PDB entry 8AB9 | electron microscopy, 3.30 A resolution | chains N and R of the 20 polymer chains in the assembly

Chain N:
Name: Cytochrome b
Organism: Yarrowia lipolytica
UniProtKB: Q9B6D0 (CYB_YARLI); residue numbers follow UniProt; this construct covers 1-385
Amino-acid sequence (385 residues; numbered 1 to 385; the number before each row is that of its first residue):
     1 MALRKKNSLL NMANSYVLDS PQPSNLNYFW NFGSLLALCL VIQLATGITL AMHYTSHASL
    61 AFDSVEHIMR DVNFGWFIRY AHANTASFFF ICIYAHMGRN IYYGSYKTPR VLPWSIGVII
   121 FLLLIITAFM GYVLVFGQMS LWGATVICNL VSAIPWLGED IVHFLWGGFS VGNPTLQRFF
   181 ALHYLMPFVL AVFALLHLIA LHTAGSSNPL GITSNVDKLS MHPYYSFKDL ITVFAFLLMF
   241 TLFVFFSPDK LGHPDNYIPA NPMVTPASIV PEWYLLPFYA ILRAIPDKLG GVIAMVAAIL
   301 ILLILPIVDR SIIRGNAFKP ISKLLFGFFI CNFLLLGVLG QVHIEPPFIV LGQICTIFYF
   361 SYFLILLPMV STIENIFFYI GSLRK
Disordered / not traced: 384-385
Curated features (UniProtKB/Swiss-Prot):
  - binding site (heme b): His82, His96, His183, His197
  - binding site (a ubiquinone): His202
Bound ions: heme Fe site 1: His82, His183; heme Fe site 2: His96, His197
Ligand contacts:
  - heme (HEM), molecule 1: Trp30, Gly33, Ser34, Leu36, Ala37, Phe89, Ile93, His96, Met97, Arg99, Asn100, Ser105, Arg110, Pro113, Trp114, Gly117, Val118, Ile120, Phe121, Ala194, His197, Leu198, Leu201, Ser206, Ser207
  - heme (HEM), molecule 2: Leu40, Gln43, Leu44, Gly47, Ile48, Leu50, Ala51, Tyr54, Val65, Arg79, His82, Ala83, Ala86, Phe89, Leu124, Thr127, Ala128, Gly131, Tyr132, Leu134, Val135, Phe180, His183, Tyr184, Pro187, Leu190, Glu272, Tyr274
  - 1,2-diacyl-sn-glycero-3-phosphocholine (PC1): Asn27, Phe29, Tyr94, Ala95, Gly98, Arg99, Tyr102, Tyr103, Pro209, Leu210, Ala317, Lys323, Phe326, Gly327, Ile330, Cys331, Phe333
  - phosphatidylethanolamine (PTY), molecule 1: Ser34, Ala37, Leu38, His222, Pro223, Tyr225, Ser226, Phe227, Asp229, Leu230, Phe234
  - phosphatidylethanolamine (PTY), molecule 2: Phe74, Phe77, Phe234, Leu237, Phe240, Phe245

Chain R:
Name: Cytochrome b-c1 complex subunit 7
Organism: Yarrowia lipolytica
UniProtKB: Q6C3K7 (QCR7_YARLI); residue numbers follow UniProt; this construct covers 1-128
Amino-acid sequence (128 residues; each row starts with the number of its first residue):
     1 MASITSVVKT SELILKSPLL SKIVVPLAKT YVKFSGYRQL GFKMNDLIIE ETPNMQLALR
    61 RLPPTESYDR VYRLIRATQF SLSHKLATGN DITKPEEDDH YLIPYILDVE AEAFEKDALD
   121 NLEVVKRK
Disordered / not traced: 1, 126-128

How chain N and chain R interact:
Contacting residue pairs (71; chain N residue first):
  Ser24(N) with Thr78(R); Leu82(R)
  Asn25(N) with Thr78(R); Ser81(R), hydrogen bond; Leu82(R)
  Lys107(N) with Ile49(R)
  Thr108(N) with Glu51(R)
  Pro109(N) with Glu51(R)
  Leu210(N) with Leu40(R), hydrophobic; Phe42(R), hydrophobic; Ala77(R); Ser81(R)
  Ile212(N) with Phe42(R), hydrophobic; Asp46(R); Leu74(R), hydrophobic; Thr78(R)
  Thr213(N) with Glu50(R); Leu74(R)
  Val216(N) with Ile75(R), hydrophobic
  Asp217(N) with Ile75(R)
  Arg310(N) with Ala2(R), hydrogen bond (backbone-backbone)
  Ile312(N) with Ala2(R); Ile4(R), hydrophobic; Val7(R), hydrophobic; Ile48(R); Ile49(R), hydrogen bond (backbone-backbone)
  Ile313(N) with Leu47(R), hydrophobic; Ile49(R)
  Arg314(N) with Ile49(R); Glu51(R), salt bridge
  Phe318(N) with Ser35(R), hydrogen bond (backbone-side chain); Tyr37(R), hydrophobic; Phe42(R), hydrophobic; Leu47(R), hydrophobic
  Lys319(N) with Tyr31(R)
  Pro320(N) with Tyr31(R); Phe34(R); Ser35(R)
  Ile321(N) with Tyr31(R), hydrophobic
  Glu374(N) with Tyr31(R), hydrogen bond
  Asn375(N) with Ala2(R); Val7(R)
  Ile376(N) with Thr10(R); Ser11(R); Ile14(R), hydrophobic
  Phe377(N) with Ala28(R); Tyr31(R), hydrophobic; Val32(R)
  Phe378(N) with Tyr31(R); Ser35(R); Tyr37(R), hydrophobic; Met44(R)
  Tyr379(N) with Val7(R), hydrophobic; Val8(R), hydrophobic; Ser11(R); Met44(R), hydrophobic; His100(R)
  Ile380(N) with Ser11(R); Ile14(R), hydrophobic; Val24(R), hydrophobic; Ala28(R), hydrophobic
  Gly381(N) with Ala28(R); Val32(R); Arg38(R)
  Ser382(N) with Tyr37(R); Arg38(R); Met44(R); Asp98(R); His100(R), hydrogen bond
  Leu383(N) with Leu15(R), hydrophobic; His100(R)
Also at the interface, not in a pair above, chain N (30 interface residues in all): Ser311, Ala317
Also at the interface, not in a pair above, chain R (40 interface residues in all): Val25, Leu27, Lys29, Gly36, Thr52, Val71, Ile103

In short:
Chain N and chain R form an interface of 30 and 40 residues respectively, with 6 hydrogen bonds and 1 salt
bridge. Among the polar pairs are Arg314(N)-Glu51(R), Asn25(N)-Ser81(R) and Phe318(N)-Ser35(R). Ligands of
chain N: phosphatidylethanolamine, heme and 1,2-diacyl-sn-glycero-3-phosphocholine.
Chain N is Cytochrome b and chain R is Cytochrome b-c1 complex subunit 7, both from Yarrowia lipolytica; the
structure, Complex III2 from Yarrowia lipolytica, ascorbate-reduced, b-position, was determined by electron
microscopy (same publication as 8AB6, 8AB7, 8AB8, 8ABA, 8ABB, 8ABE and 11 further entries).
